Entry 6DCQ (electron microscopy, 3.10 A resolution); this record covers chains B and D of the 10 polymer chains in the assembly.

Chain B (and D):
Molecule: Envelope glycoprotein gp160
From: Human immunodeficiency virus 1
Notes: fragment: GP41 domain residues 508-859; chain D of this document is another copy of the same molecule, construct and numbering; everything in this record applies to it too
UniProt: A0A2H4K974 (A0A2H4K974_9HIV1); residues 512-863 here correspond to UniProt positions 508-859 (UniProt number = residue number - 4)
Chain sequence (352 residues; each row starts with the number of its first residue):
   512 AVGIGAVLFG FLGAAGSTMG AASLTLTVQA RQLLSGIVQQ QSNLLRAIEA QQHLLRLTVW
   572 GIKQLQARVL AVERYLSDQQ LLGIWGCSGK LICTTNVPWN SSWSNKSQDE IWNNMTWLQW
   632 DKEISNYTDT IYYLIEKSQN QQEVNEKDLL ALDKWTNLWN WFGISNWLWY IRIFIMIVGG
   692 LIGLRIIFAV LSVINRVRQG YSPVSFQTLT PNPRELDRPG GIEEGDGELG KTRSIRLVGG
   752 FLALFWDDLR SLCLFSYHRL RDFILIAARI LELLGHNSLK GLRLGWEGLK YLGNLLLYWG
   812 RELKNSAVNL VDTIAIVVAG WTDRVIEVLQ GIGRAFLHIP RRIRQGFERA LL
Unresolved in the structure: 550-571, 656-863 (chain D: 512-518, 665-863)
Cystine bridges: Cys598-Cys604
Covalently attached groups: N-acetylglucosamine (NAG) linked to Asn611, Asn616, Asn625, Asn637
Reported in the primary citation:
  - post-translational modification sites: Asn611, Asn616, Asn637

Interface between chain B and chain D:
Residue-residue contacts (19; chain B residue first):
  Gln577(B) with Gly572(D); Leu576(D)
  Val580(B) with Arg579(D)
  Leu581(B) with Ile559(D), hydrophobic
  Glu584(B) with Arg579(D), salt bridge; Val583(D)
  Leu587(B) with Val583(D), hydrophobic
  Ser588(B) with Val549(D); Gln550(D)
  Gln591(B) with Leu545(D); Ser546(D); Ile548(D); Val549(D), hydrogen bond (side chain-backbone); Gln550(D), hydrogen bond (side chain-backbone); Tyr586(D)
  Leu592(B) with Gln550(D)
  Ile595(B) with Ser546(D); Gln550(D)
  Glu647(B) with Arg542(D), salt bridge
Also at the interface, not in a pair above, chain B (12 interface residues in all): Ile573, Val583
Also at the interface, not in a pair above, chain D (15 interface residues in all): Leu568, Val580, Leu587

In short:
Chain B and chain D form an interface of 12 and 15 residues respectively; the contacts include 2 hydrogen
bonds and 2 salt bridges. Polar contacts include Glu584(B)-Arg579(D), Glu647(B)-Arg542(D) and
Gln591(B)-Val549(D). N-acetylglucosamine is covalently linked to Asn611(B), Asn616(B), Asn625(B) and
Asn637(B). The paper reports modification sites Asn611(B), Asn616(B) and Asn637(B).
Chain B and chain D are both Envelope glycoprotein gp160 (Human immunodeficiency virus 1); the structure,
Ectodomain of full length, wild type HIV-1 glycoprotein clone PC64M18C043 in complex with PGT151 Fab, was
determined by electron microscopy, deposited together with 6CA6.
